PDB entry 4QRT | X-ray diffraction, 1.40 A resolution | chains A and B of the 3 polymer chains in the assembly

Chain A:
Molecule: HLA class I histocompatibility antigen, B-8 alpha chain
Source organism: Homo sapiens
UniProt: P30460 (1B08_HUMAN); residues 1-276 here correspond to UniProt positions 25-300 (UniProt number = residue number + 24)
Sequence (276 residues; row label = number of the first residue in the row):
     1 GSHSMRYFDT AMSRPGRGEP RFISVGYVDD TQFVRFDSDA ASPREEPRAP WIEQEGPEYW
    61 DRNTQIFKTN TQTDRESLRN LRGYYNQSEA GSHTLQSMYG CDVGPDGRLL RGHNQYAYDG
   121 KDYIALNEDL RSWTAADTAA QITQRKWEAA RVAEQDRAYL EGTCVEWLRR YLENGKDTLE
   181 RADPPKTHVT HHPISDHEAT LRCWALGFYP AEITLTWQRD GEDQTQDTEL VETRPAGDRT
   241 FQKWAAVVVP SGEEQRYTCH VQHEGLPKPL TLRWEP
Cystine bridges: C101-C164, C203-C259
Reported in the primary citation:
  - conformationally variable residues (side-chain flip): Y116

Chain B:
Molecule: Beta-2-microglobulin
Source organism: Homo sapiens
UniProt: P61769 (B2MG_HUMAN); residues 1-99 here correspond to UniProt positions 21-119 (UniProt number = residue number + 20)
Sequence (100 residues; numbered 0 to 99; the number before each row is that of its first residue; numbering starts at 0):
     0 MIQRTPKIQV YSRHPAENGK SNFLNCYVSG FHPSDIEVDL LKNGERIEKV EHSDLSFSKD
    60 WSFYLLYYTE FTPTEKDEYA CRVNHVTLSQ PKIVKWDRDM
Construct notes: expression tag (0)
Cystine bridges: C25-C80
Curated features (UniProtKB/Swiss-Prot):
  - modified residue: Q2 (Pyrrolidone carboxylic acid)
  - glycosylation: I1 (N-linked (Glc) (glycation) isoleucine), K19 (N-linked (Glc) (glycation) lysine), K41 (N-linked (Glc) (glycation) lysine), K48 (N-linked (Glc) (glycation) lysine), K58 (N-linked (Glc) (glycation) lysine), K91 (N-linked (Glc) (glycation) lysine), K94 (N-linked (Glc) (glycation) lysine)

Interface between chain A and chain B:
Contacting residue pairs (57):
  F8(A) with S55(B); F56(B)
  D9(A) with F56(B)
  T10(A) with F56(B); F62(B)
  M12(A) with S33(B), hydrogen bond; D34(B); L54(B), hydrophobic
  I23(A) with L54(B), hydrophobic
  V25(A) with L54(B); S55(B)
  Y27(A) with S55(B); Y63(B), hydrogen bond
  Q32(A) with D53(B), hydrogen bond
  R35(A) with D53(B), salt bridge
  P47(A) with D53(B)
  H93(A) with M0(B)
  Q96(A) with H31(B), hydrogen bond; F56(B); W60(B), hydrogen bond (side chain-backbone); F62(B)
  S97(A) with F56(B); W60(B)
  M98(A) with F56(B), hydrophobic; K58(B); W60(B), hydrophobic
  Q115(A) with W60(B)
  Y116(A) with W60(B)
  A117(A) with W60(B), hydrophobic
  D119(A) with M0(B); H31(B)
  G120(A) with R3(B), hydrogen bond (backbone-side chain); H31(B)
  D122(A) with W60(B), hydrogen bond
  H192(A) with D98(B), salt bridge
  R202(A) with D98(B), hydrogen bond (side chain-backbone)
  W204(A) with D98(B); M99(B)
  V231(A) with Q8(B)
  E232(A) with K6(B), salt bridge; Q8(B), hydrogen bond (backbone-side chain); Y26(B); S28(B), hydrogen bond
  T233(A) with Y26(B)
  R234(A) with Q8(B), hydrogen bond; Y10(B); M99(B), hydrogen bond (side chain-backbone)
  P235(A) with Y10(B), hydrogen bond (backbone-side chain); N24(B); Y26(B)
  A236(A) with R12(B), hydrogen bond (backbone-side chain); N24(B), hydrogen bond (backbone-side chain)
  G237(A) with R12(B), hydrogen bond (backbone-side chain)
  Q242(A) with Y10(B); S11(B), hydrogen bond (side chain-backbone); R12(B), hydrogen bond (side chain-backbone)
  W244(A) with M99(B), hydrogen bond (side chain-backbone)
Other interface residues (no listed pair), chain A (36 interface residues in all): R17, R21, T94, D238
Other interface residues (no listed pair), chain B (28 interface residues in all): I1, H13, S57, L65, R97

Overview:
36 residues of chain A face 28 of chain B across their interface, with 19 hydrogen bonds and 3 salt bridges.
Polar contacts include R35(A)-D53(B), H192(A)-D98(B) and E232(A)-K6(B). The paper reports conformational
variability at Y116(A).
Here chain A is HLA class I histocompatibility antigen, B-8 alpha chain and chain B is Beta-2-microglobulin,
both from Homo sapiens. Entry 4QRT (Crystal Structure of HLA B*0801 in complex with ELN_YYM, ELNRKMIYM) was
determined by X-ray diffraction together with 4QRU and 4QRS from the same study.
